Entry 4CDU (X-ray diffraction, 2.80 A resolution); this record covers chains B and D of the 4 polymer chains in the assembly.

== Chain B ==
Molecule: VP2
Organism: Enterovirus A71
Reference sequence: B2ZUN0 (B2ZUN0_9ENTO); residues 1-254 here correspond to UniProt positions 70-323 (UniProt number = residue number + 69)
Chain sequence (254 residues; row label = number of the first residue in the row):
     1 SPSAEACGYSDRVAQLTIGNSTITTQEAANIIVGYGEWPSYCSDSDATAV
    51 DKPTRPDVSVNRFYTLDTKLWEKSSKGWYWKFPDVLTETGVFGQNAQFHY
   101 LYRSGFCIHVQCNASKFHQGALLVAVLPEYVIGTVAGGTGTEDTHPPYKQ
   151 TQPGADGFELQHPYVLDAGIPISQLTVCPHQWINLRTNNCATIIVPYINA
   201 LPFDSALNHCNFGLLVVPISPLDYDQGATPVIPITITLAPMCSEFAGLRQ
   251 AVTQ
Unresolved in the structure: 1-9

== Chain D ==
Molecule: VP4
Organism: Enterovirus A71
Reference sequence: B2ZUN0 (B2ZUN0_9ENTO); residue numbers follow UniProt; this construct covers 1-69
Chain sequence (69 residues; each row starts with the number of its first residue):
     1 MGSQVSTQRSGSHENSNSATEGSTINYTTINYYKDSYAATAGKQSLKQDP
    51 DKFANPVKDIFTEMAAPLK
Unresolved in the structure: 1-11
Ion coordination: Na+ near D35 (its only coordinating residue here)

== Interface between chain B and chain D ==
Residue-residue contacts (18):
  S10(B) - K69(D)  hydrogen bond (backbone-backbone)
  D11(B) - P67(D)
  D11(B) - L68(D)
  D11(B) - K69(D)  hydrogen bond (backbone-backbone)
  R12(B) - L68(D)
  R12(B) - K69(D)
  A28(B) - L68(D)
  A29(B) - L68(D)  hydrophobic
  N30(B) - K58(D)
  N30(B) - D59(D)  hydrogen bond (side chain-backbone)
  I31(B) - V57(D)
  I31(B) - K58(D)  hydrogen bond (backbone-backbone)
  I32(B) - P56(D)
  V33(B) - P56(D)  hydrogen bond (backbone-backbone)
  Y35(B) - K52(D)
  Y35(B) - F53(D)  hydrophobic
  G36(B) - K52(D)
  T187(B) - L68(D)
Other interface residues (no listed pair), chain B (13 interface residues in all): W38

== Summary ==
13 residues of chain B and 9 residues of chain D are in contact, with 5 hydrogen bonds. Among the polar pairs
are S10(B)-K69(D), N30(B)-D59(D) and D11(B)-K69(D).
Here chain B is VP2 and chain D is VP4, both from Enterovirus A71. Entry 4CDU (Crystal structure of human
Enterovirus 71 in complex with the uncoating inhibitor GPP3) was determined by X-ray diffraction (same
publication as 4CDQ, 4CDW, 4CDX, 4CEW and 4CEY).
